6TDY - chains H and I of the 26 polymer chains in the assembly; structure by electron microscopy, 3.04 A resolution.

[Chain H]
Protein: ATP synthase subunit delta
Organism: Euglena gracilis
Chain sequence (176 residues; each row starts with the number of its first residue):
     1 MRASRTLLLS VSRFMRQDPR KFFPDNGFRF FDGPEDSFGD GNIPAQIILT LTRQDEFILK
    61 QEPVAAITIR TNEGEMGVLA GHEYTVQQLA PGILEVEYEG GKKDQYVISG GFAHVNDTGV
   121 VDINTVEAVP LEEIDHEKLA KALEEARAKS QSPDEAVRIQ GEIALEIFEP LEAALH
Unresolved in the structure: 1-16

[Chain I]
Protein: ATP synthase subunit epsilon
Organism: Euglena gracilis
Chain sequence (76 residues; row label = number of the first residue in the row):
     1 MSWRDAGISY LRYLSIVTRC IHEVQKEGPL LTKNVRFSTI GWKSLYLDHG ATKEYTAIPA
    61 ELEKIPENQV AQQHHA
Unresolved in the structure: 1, 68-76

[How chain H and chain I interact]
Pairs across the interface - 46 pairs, chain H then chain I:
  R53(H) - N34(I)  hydrogen bond
  R53(H) - F37(I)
  Q54(H) - F37(I)
  E56(H) - F37(I)
  Q88(H) - Y10(I)  hydrogen bond
  P91(H) - Y13(I)
  P91(H) - V17(I)  hydrophobic
  I108(H) - I21(I)
  S109(H) - L14(I)  hydrogen bond (side chain-backbone)
  S109(H) - V17(I)
  S109(H) - T18(I)  hydrogen bond
  S109(H) - I21(I)
  G110(H) - L14(I)
  V126(H) - L14(I)  hydrophobic
  V126(H) - T18(I)
  E127(H) - H22(I)  salt bridge
  E127(H) - N34(I)
  V129(H) - I21(I)  hydrophobic
  V129(H) - Q25(I)
  V129(H) - N34(I)
  E132(H) - K26(I)  hydrogen bond (backbone-side chain)
  E133(H) - Q25(I)
  E133(H) - K26(I)  hydrogen bond (backbone-backbone)
  E133(H) - L30(I)
  I134(H) - V24(I)
  I134(H) - Q25(I)
  I134(H) - K26(I)
  D135(H) - V24(I)
  D135(H) - K26(I)
  K138(H) - E23(I)  hydrogen bond (side chain-backbone)
  K138(H) - V24(I)
  L139(H) - V24(I)  hydrophobic
  I159(H) - W3(I)  hydrophobic
  I159(H) - I8(I)  hydrophobic
  Q160(H) - I16(I)
  Q160(H) - R19(I)
  Q160(H) - E63(I)
  I163(H) - Y13(I)  hydrophobic
  I163(H) - I16(I)  hydrophobic
  I163(H) - V17(I)  hydrophobic
  A164(H) - C20(I)  hydrophobic
  E166(H) - Y13(I)  hydrogen bond
  I167(H) - V17(I)  hydrophobic
  I167(H) - I21(I)  hydrophobic
  F168(H) - C20(I)  hydrophobic
  F168(H) - V24(I)  hydrophobic
Also at the interface, not in a pair above, chain H (30 interface residues in all): L89, V107, G111, F112, A142, A156
Also at the interface, not in a pair above, chain I (21 interface residues in all): E27

[In short]
30 residues of chain H face 21 of chain I across their interface; the contacts include 8 hydrogen bonds and 1
salt bridge. Polar contacts include E127(H)-H22(I), R53(H)-N34(I) and Q88(H)-Y10(I).
Chain H is ATP synthase subunit delta and chain I is ATP synthase subunit epsilon, both from Euglena gracilis;
the structure, Cryo-EM structure of Euglena gracilis mitochondrial ATP synthase, OSCP/F1/c-ring in rotational
state 1, was determined by electron microscopy (same publication as 6TDU, 6TDV, 6TDW, 6TDX, 6TDZ and 6TE0).
